4GK5 - chains A and C; structure by X-ray diffraction, 3.21 A resolution.

[Chain A]
Protein: Mitotic spindle assembly checkpoint protein MAD2B
Organism: Homo sapiens
UniProtKB: Q9UI95 (MD2L2_HUMAN); numbering as in UniProt (aligned over 1-211)
Amino-acid sequence (238 residues; each row starts with the number of its first residue; numbers below 1 keep their minus sign (Met-15 is residue -15)):
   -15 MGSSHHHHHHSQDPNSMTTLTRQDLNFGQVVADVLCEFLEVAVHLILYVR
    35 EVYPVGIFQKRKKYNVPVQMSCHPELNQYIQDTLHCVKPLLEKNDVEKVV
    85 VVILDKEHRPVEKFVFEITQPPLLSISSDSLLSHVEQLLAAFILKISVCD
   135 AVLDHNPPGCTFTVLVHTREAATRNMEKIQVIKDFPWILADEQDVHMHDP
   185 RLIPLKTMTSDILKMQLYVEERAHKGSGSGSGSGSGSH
Not modelled in the structure: -15 to 8, 107-109, 210-222
Construct notes: expression tag (-15 to 0, 212-222); engineered mutation Ala124 (Arg in Q9UI95)
Curated features (UniProtKB/Swiss-Prot):
  - natural variant: Val85 (V85E: In FANCV)
  - mutagenesis: Tyr63 (Y63A: Alters interaction with REV3L. Loss of interaction with REV3L; when associated with A-171), Trp171 (W171A: Alters interaction with REV3L and REV1. Loss of interaction with REV3L; when associated with A-63. No effect on interaction with REV1; when associated with A-124), Leu186 (L186A: Significantly prevents interaction with REV1; no effect on interaction with REV3L), Gln200 (Q200A: Significantly prevents interaction with REV1; no effect on interaction with REV3L), Tyr202 (Y202A: Significantly prevents interaction with REV1; no effect on interaction with REV3L)

[Chain C]
Protein: DNA polymerase zeta catalytic subunit
Organism: Homo sapiens
Notes: EC 2.7.7.7; fragment: Rev7-binding domain
UniProtKB: O60673 (DPOLZ_HUMAN); residue numbers follow UniProt; this construct covers 1847-1898
Amino-acid sequence (52 residues; numbered 1847 to 1898; the number before each row is that of its first residue):
  1847 MLTPTPDSSPRSTSSPSQSKNGSFTPRTANILKPLMSPPSREEIMATLLD
  1897 HD
Not modelled in the structure: 1847-1873, 1894-1898

[Interface between chain A and chain C]
Pairs across the interface - 50 pairs, chain A then chain C:
  Glu35(A) with Arg1887(C), hydrogen bond (backbone-side chain)
  Val36(A) with Arg1887(C), hydrogen bond (backbone-side chain)
  Tyr37(A) with Pro1884(C); Pro1885(C), hydrogen bond (side chain-backbone); Ser1886(C); Arg1887(C)
  Pro38(A) with Arg1887(C)
  Ile41(A) with Ile1890(C), hydrophobic
  His57(A) with Glu1889(C); Ile1890(C); Thr1893(C), hydrogen bond
  Glu59(A) with Glu1889(C)
  Leu60(A) with Pro1885(C)
  Tyr63(A) with Pro1880(C); Met1882(C), hydrogen bond (side chain-backbone); Ser1883(C); Pro1884(C)
  Phe146(A) with Pro1884(C)
  Thr147(A) with Lys1879(C)
  Val148(A) with Lys1879(C); Pro1880(C)
  Leu149(A) with Leu1878(C); Lys1879(C)
  Val150(A) with Asn1876(C); Ile1877(C); Leu1878(C), hydrogen bond (backbone-backbone)
  His151(A) with Asn1876(C); Ile1877(C)
  Thr152(A) with Asn1876(C), hydrogen bond (backbone-backbone)
  Glu154(A) with Asn1876(C)
  Ala155(A) with Ala1875(C), hydrophobic; Asn1876(C)
  Met160(A) with Leu1878(C), hydrophobic
  Asp168(A) with Met1882(C)
  Phe169(A) with Pro1880(C), hydrophobic
  Pro170(A) with Pro1880(C); Leu1881(C), hydrogen bond (backbone-backbone)
  Trp171(A) with Leu1878(C); Lys1879(C); Pro1880(C)
  Ile172(A) with Leu1878(C); Lys1879(C), hydrogen bond (backbone-backbone)
  Leu173(A) with Ala1875(C); Ile1877(C); Leu1878(C), hydrophobic
  Ala174(A) with Thr1874(C); Ile1877(C), hydrogen bond (backbone-backbone); Lys1879(C)
  Asp178(A) with Lys1879(C), salt bridge
  Val179(A) with Ile1877(C), hydrophobic
Interface residues without a listed pair, chain A (31 interface residues in all): Thr67, Ile163, Asp175

[Overview]
31 residues of chain A and 17 residues of chain C are in contact; the contacts include 10 hydrogen bonds and 1
salt bridge. Polar contacts include Asp178(A)-Lys1879(C), Glu35(A)-Arg1887(C) and Val36(A)-Arg1887(C). UniProt
lists 5 mutagenesis sites on chain A.
Chain A is Mitotic spindle assembly checkpoint protein MAD2B and chain C is DNA polymerase zeta catalytic
subunit, both from Homo sapiens; the structure, Crystal structure of human Rev3-Rev7-Rev1-Polkappa complex,
was determined by X-ray diffraction, deposited together with 4GK0.
